6I5H - chain A; structure by X-ray diffraction, 1.49 A resolution.

# Chain A
Protein: Dual specificity protein kinase CLK1
Organism: Homo sapiens
Notes: EC 2.7.12.1
UniProtKB: P49759 (CLK1_HUMAN); residues 148-484 here = UniProt positions 148-484
Sequence (339 residues; numbered 146 to 484; the number before each row is that of its first residue):
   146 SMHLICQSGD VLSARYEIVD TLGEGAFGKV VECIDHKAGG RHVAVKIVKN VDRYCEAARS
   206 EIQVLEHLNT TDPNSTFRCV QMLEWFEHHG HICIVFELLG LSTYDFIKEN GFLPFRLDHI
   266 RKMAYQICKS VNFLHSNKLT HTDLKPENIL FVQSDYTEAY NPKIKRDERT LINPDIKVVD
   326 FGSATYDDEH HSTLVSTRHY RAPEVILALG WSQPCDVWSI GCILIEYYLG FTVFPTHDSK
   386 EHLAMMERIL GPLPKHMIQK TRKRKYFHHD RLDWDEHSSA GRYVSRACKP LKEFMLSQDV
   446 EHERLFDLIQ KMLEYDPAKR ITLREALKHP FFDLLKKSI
Disordered / not traced: 303-313, 482-484
Construct notes: expression tag (146-147); variant Ala-432 (Arg in P49759)
Residues lining bound ligands: H3N (5-(1-methylpyrazol-4-yl)-3-(3-phenoxyphenyl)furo[3,2-b]pyridine): Leu-167, Gly-168, Glu-169, Gly-170, Phe-172, Val-175, Ala-189, Lys-191, Glu-206, Val-225, Phe-241, Glu-242, Leu-243, Leu-244, Gly-245, Leu-246, Ser-247, Asp-250, Glu-292, Asn-293, Leu-295, Val-324, Asp-325

# Overview
Bound to chain A: compound H3N.
Chain A is Dual specificity protein kinase CLK1 (Homo sapiens); the structure, Crystal structure of CLK1 in
complex with furanopyrimidin VN412, was determined by X-ray diffraction (same publication as 6I5I, 6I5K and
6I5L).
